PDB entry 4PV2 | X-ray diffraction, 1.79 A resolution | chains C and D of the 4 polymer chains in the assembly

[Chain C]
Molecule: L-asparaginase alpha subunit
Source organism: Phaseolus vulgaris
Notes: EC 3.5.1.1; fragment: n-terminal subunit alpha
UniProt: V7CU13 (V7CU13_PHAVU); residues 1-195 here = UniProt positions 1-195
Chain sequence (197 residues; numbered -1 to 195; the number before each row is that of its first residue; numbers below 1 keep their minus sign (Gly-1 is residue -1)):
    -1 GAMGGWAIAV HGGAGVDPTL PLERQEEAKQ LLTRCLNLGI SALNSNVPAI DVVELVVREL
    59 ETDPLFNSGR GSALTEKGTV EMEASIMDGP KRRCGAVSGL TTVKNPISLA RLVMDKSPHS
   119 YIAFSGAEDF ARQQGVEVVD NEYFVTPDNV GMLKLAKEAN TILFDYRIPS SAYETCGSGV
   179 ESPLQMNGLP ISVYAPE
Disordered / not traced: -1 to 1, 160-195
Differences from the reference sequence: expression tag (-1 to 0)
Bound ions: K+ site 1: Leu58, Asp61, Phe64, Ser66; Na+ site 1: Glu59, Asp61, Ser66, Arg68; Na+ site 2: Val111, Met112, Ser115, His117; K+ site 2 near Ser115 (its only coordinating residue here)

[Chain D]
Molecule: L-asparaginase beta subunit
Source organism: Phaseolus vulgaris
Notes: EC 3.5.1.1; fragment: c-terminal subunit beta
UniProt: V7CU13 (V7CU13_PHAVU); numbering as in UniProt (aligned over 196-326)
Chain sequence (131 residues; row label = number of the first residue in the row):
   196 TVGCVVVDRE GRCAAATSTG GLMNKMTGRI GDSPLIGAGT YACDVCGVSC TGEGEAIIRG
   256 TLAREVAAVM EYKGLKLHQA VDFVIKHRLD EGKAGLIAVS NTGEVACGFN CNGMFRACAT
   316 EDGFMEVAIW D

[How chain C and chain D interact]
Pairs across the interface - 174 pairs, chain C then chain D:
  Gly2(C) - Thr297(D)  hydrogen bond (backbone-backbone)
  Gly3(C) - Gly298(D)
  Gly3(C) - Glu316(D)
  Trp4(C) - Val202(D)
  Trp4(C) - Arg204(D)
  Trp4(C) - Ala314(D)
  Trp4(C) - Thr315(D)
  Trp4(C) - Glu316(D)  hydrogen bond (backbone-backbone)
  Ala5(C) - Val201(D)
  Ala5(C) - Val202(D)  hydrogen bond (backbone-backbone)
  Ala5(C) - Val294(D)
  Ala5(C) - Gly298(D)
  Ala5(C) - Glu299(D)
  Ala5(C) - Ala314(D)
  Ala5(C) - Thr315(D)
  Ile6(C) - Val200(D)
  Ile6(C) - Val201(D)  hydrophobic
  Ile6(C) - Val300(D)
  Ile6(C) - Cys313(D)
  Ile6(C) - Ala314(D)  hydrogen bond (backbone-backbone)
  Ala7(C) - Cys199(D)  hydrogen bond (backbone-side chain)
  Ala7(C) - Val200(D)  hydrogen bond (backbone-backbone)
  Ala7(C) - Ile292(D)
  Ala7(C) - Val300(D)  hydrophobic
  Ala7(C) - Ala312(D)
  Ala7(C) - Cys313(D)  hydrophobic
  Val8(C) - Gly198(D)
  Val8(C) - Ile292(D)
  Val8(C) - Arg311(D)
  Val8(C) - Ala312(D)  hydrogen bond (backbone-backbone)
  His9(C) - Thr196(D)
  His9(C) - Val197(D)
  His9(C) - Gly198(D)  hydrogen bond (backbone-backbone)
  His9(C) - Ser244(D)  hydrogen bond
  His9(C) - Cys245(D)
  His9(C) - Thr246(D)
  His9(C) - Ile292(D)
  His9(C) - Met309(D)
  His9(C) - Phe310(D)
  Gly10(C) - Thr196(D)
  Gly10(C) - Phe310(D)  hydrogen bond (backbone-backbone)
  Gly11(C) - Thr196(D)  hydrogen bond (backbone-backbone)
  Gly11(C) - Thr246(D)
  Gly11(C) - Met309(D)
  Gly11(C) - Phe310(D)  hydrogen bond (backbone-backbone)
  Ala12(C) - Thr246(D)  hydrogen bond (backbone-side chain)
  Ala12(C) - Cys306(D)  hydrophobic
  Ala12(C) - Gly308(D)
  Ala12(C) - Met309(D)  hydrophobic
  Gly13(C) - Cys306(D)
  Gly13(C) - Gly308(D)  hydrogen bond (backbone-backbone)
  Val14(C) - Asn307(D)
  Val14(C) - Gly308(D)
  Val14(C) - Met309(D)
  Val14(C) - Phe310(D)  hydrophobic
  Val14(C) - Ile324(D)  hydrophobic
  Val14(C) - Trp325(D)  hydrophobic
  Asp15(C) - Trp325(D)
  Pro16(C) - Asn307(D)
  Pro16(C) - Trp325(D)  hydrophobic
  Leu18(C) - Phe310(D)  hydrophobic
  Leu18(C) - Ile324(D)  hydrophobic
  Gln23(C) - Ile324(D)
  Gln23(C) - Trp325(D)  hydrogen bond
  Ala26(C) - Phe310(D)  hydrophobic
  Lys27(C) - Val322(D)
  Leu30(C) - Phe310(D)
  Leu30(C) - Arg311(D)
  Thr31(C) - Val322(D)
  Leu34(C) - Ala312(D)
  Leu34(C) - Cys313(D)
  Leu34(C) - Ala314(D)  hydrophobic
  Leu34(C) - Met320(D)  hydrophobic
  Ile38(C) - Ala314(D)  hydrophobic
  Ile38(C) - Met320(D)  hydrophobic
  Leu41(C) - Val201(D)  hydrophobic
  Leu41(C) - Arg204(D)
  Asn42(C) - Arg204(D)  hydrogen bond
  Asn44(C) - Arg204(D)  hydrogen bond
  Pro46(C) - Asp203(D)
  Pro46(C) - Arg207(D)
  Ala47(C) - Val201(D)
  Ala47(C) - Asp203(D)  hydrogen bond (backbone-side chain)
  Ala47(C) - Arg207(D)
  Ala47(C) - Ala209(D)
  Ile48(C) - Ala209(D)  hydrophobic
  Val50(C) - Val201(D)  hydrophobic
  Val51(C) - Cys199(D)
  Val51(C) - Val201(D)  hydrophobic
  Val51(C) - Ala209(D)
  Val51(C) - Ala211(D)  hydrophobic
  Val54(C) - Cys199(D)  hydrophobic
  Val55(C) - Gly198(D)
  Val55(C) - Cys199(D)  hydrophobic
  Val55(C) - Ala211(D)  hydrophobic
  Val55(C) - Ser213(D)
  Leu58(C) - Val197(D)  hydrophobic
  Leu58(C) - Gly198(D)
  Glu59(C) - Ser213(D)  hydrogen bond
  Phe64(C) - Val197(D)  hydrophobic
  Phe64(C) - Phe310(D)  hydrophobic
  Asn65(C) - Thr196(D)  hydrogen bond (backbone-backbone)
  Asn65(C) - Thr214(D)
  Asn65(C) - Gly215(D)  hydrogen bond (side chain-backbone)
  Asn65(C) - Gly216(D)  hydrogen bond (side chain-backbone)
  Ser66(C) - Val197(D)
  Ser66(C) - Ser213(D)
  Ser66(C) - Thr214(D)
  Ser66(C) - Gly215(D)
  Ser70(C) - Gly215(D)
  Ala71(C) - Gly216(D)
  Ala71(C) - Met218(D)
  Leu72(C) - Leu217(D)
  Leu72(C) - Met218(D)  hydrogen bond (backbone-side chain)
  Leu72(C) - Asn219(D)  hydrogen bond (backbone-backbone)
  Leu72(C) - Lys220(D)
  Thr73(C) - Lys220(D)
  Glu74(C) - Asn219(D)
  Glu74(C) - Lys220(D)  hydrogen bond (backbone-backbone)
  Glu74(C) - Met221(D)
  Lys75(C) - Thr222(D)
  Glu79(C) - Gly215(D)
  Glu79(C) - Lys220(D)  hydrogen bond (backbone-side chain)
  Glu79(C) - Thr222(D)  hydrogen bond
  Glu79(C) - Gly223(D)  hydrogen bond (side chain-backbone)
  Met80(C) - Thr214(D)
  Glu81(C) - Ser213(D)
  Glu81(C) - Thr214(D)  hydrogen bond (backbone-backbone)
  Glu81(C) - Ile225(D)
  Glu81(C) - Gly226(D)  hydrogen bond (side chain-backbone)
  Glu81(C) - Pro229(D)
  Ala82(C) - Thr212(D)
  Ala82(C) - Ser213(D)
  Ala82(C) - Pro229(D)
  Ser83(C) - Ala211(D)
  Ser83(C) - Thr212(D)  hydrogen bond (backbone-backbone)
  Ser83(C) - Ser228(D)  hydrogen bond (side chain-backbone)
  Ser83(C) - Pro229(D)
  Ser83(C) - Thr235(D)  hydrogen bond
  Ile84(C) - Ala210(D)
  Ile84(C) - Ile231(D)
  Met85(C) - Ala209(D)
  Met85(C) - Ala210(D)  hydrogen bond (backbone-backbone)
  Met85(C) - Ile231(D)  hydrophobic
  Met85(C) - Tyr236(D)  hydrophobic
  Met85(C) - Ala237(D)  hydrogen bond (side chain-backbone)
  Asp86(C) - Cys208(D)
  Gly87(C) - Cys208(D)  hydrogen bond (backbone-backbone)
  Gly87(C) - Ala237(D)
  Gly87(C) - Cys238(D)
  Gly87(C) - Asp239(D)
  Pro88(C) - Arg207(D)
  Pro88(C) - Cys208(D)
  Pro88(C) - Asp239(D)
  Arg90(C) - Tyr236(D)
  Arg90(C) - Ala237(D)
  Arg90(C) - Cys238(D)
  Cys92(C) - Ile231(D)  hydrophobic
  Ala94(C) - Pro229(D)
  Val95(C) - Pro229(D)
  Ser96(C) - Ile225(D)
  Ser96(C) - Pro229(D)
  Pro104(C) - Ser213(D)
  Ile105(C) - Ala211(D)  hydrophobic
  Ile105(C) - Thr212(D)
  Tyr119(C) - Ile225(D)
  Tyr119(C) - Pro229(D)
  Tyr119(C) - Leu230(D)
  Phe122(C) - Gly223(D)
  Asn147(C) - Met218(D)
  Met150(C) - Met218(D)  hydrophobic
  Leu151(C) - Met218(D)  hydrophobic
  Leu151(C) - Asn219(D)
  Lys155(C) - Asn219(D)  hydrogen bond
Other interface residues (no listed pair), chain C (71 interface residues in all): Asn35, Val45, Ala154, Asn158
Other interface residues (no listed pair), chain D (64 interface residues in all): Arg224, Gly290, Ala323

[Overview]
Chain C and chain D form an interface of 71 and 64 residues respectively, with 37 hydrogen bonds. Polar
contacts include Ala7(C)-Cys199(D), His9(C)-Ser244(D) and Ala12(C)-Thr246(D). The K+ site 1 is built by
Leu58(C), Asp61(C), Phe64(C) and Ser66(C).
Chain C is L-asparaginase alpha subunit and chain D is L-asparaginase beta subunit, both from Phaseolus
vulgaris; the structure, Crystal structure of potassium-dependent plant-type L-asparaginase from Phaseolus
vulgaris in complex with K+ and Na+ cations, was determined by X-ray diffraction (same publication as 4PU6 and
4PV3).
